PDB entry 2Z8V | X-ray diffraction, 2.35 A resolution | chains A and D

Chain A:
Molecule: Apical membrane antigen 1
Organism: Plasmodium falciparum
Notes: fragment: domain I, II
Reference sequence: Q7KQK5 (Q7KQK5_PLAF7); numbering as in UniProt (aligned over 104-438)
Amino-acid sequence (335 residues; each row starts with the number of its first residue):
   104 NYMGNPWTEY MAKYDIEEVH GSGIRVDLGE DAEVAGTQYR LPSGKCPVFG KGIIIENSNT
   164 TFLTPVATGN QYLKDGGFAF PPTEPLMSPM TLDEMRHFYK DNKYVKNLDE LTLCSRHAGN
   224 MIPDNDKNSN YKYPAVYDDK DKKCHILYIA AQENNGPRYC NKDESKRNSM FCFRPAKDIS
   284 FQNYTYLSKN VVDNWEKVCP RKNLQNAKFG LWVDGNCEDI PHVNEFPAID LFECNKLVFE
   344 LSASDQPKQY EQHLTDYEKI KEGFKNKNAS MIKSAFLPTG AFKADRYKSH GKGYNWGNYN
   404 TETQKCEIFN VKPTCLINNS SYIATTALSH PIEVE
Cystine bridges: Cys149-Cys302, Cys217-Cys247, Cys263-Cys275, Cys320-Cys418, Cys337-Cys409
Reported in the primary citation:
  - specificity-determining residues: Glu187, Met190, Phe201, Ile225 (proposed by the authors, not directly observed)

Chain D:
Molecule: New antigen receptor variable domain
Organism: Orectolobus maculatus
Reference sequence: Q6X1E6 (Q6X1E6_9CHON); residues 1-113 here = UniProt positions 1-113
Amino-acid sequence (116 residues; row label = number of the first residue in the row):
     1 AWVDQTPRTA TKETGESLTI NCVLRDASLE LKDTGWYRTK LGSTNEQSIS IGGRYVETVN
    61 KGSKSFSLRI SDLRVEDSGT YKCQAFYSLP LRDYNYSLLF RGEKGAGTAL TVKAAA
Differences from the reference sequence: engineered mutation Leu29 (Phe in Q6X1E6), Arg92 (Gly in Q6X1E6); expression tag (114-116)
Cystine bridges: Cys22-Cys83
Reported in the primary citation:
  - mutagenesis - G92R: increased binding to AMA1 W2mef
  - mutagenesis - P90L, G92R: increased binding to AMA1 3D7
  - mutagenesis - P90L/G92R: increased binding to W2mef and HB3
  - mutagenesis - G92R: increased binding to AMA1 HB3
  - mutagenesis - G92R/F100L: decreased binding to Apical membrane antigen 1 (chain A)

Interface between chain A and chain D:
Pairs across the interface (37):
  Thr171(A) - Tyr94(D)
  Asn173(A) - Asp93(D)
  Gln174(A) - Arg92(D)
  Pro185(A) - Leu91(D)
  Pro185(A) - Arg92(D)  hydrogen bond (backbone-backbone)
  Thr186(A) - Leu89(D)
  Thr186(A) - Pro90(D)
  Thr186(A) - Leu91(D)
  Thr186(A) - Arg92(D)
  Thr186(A) - Leu98(D)
  Glu187(A) - Pro90(D)  hydrogen bond (backbone-backbone)
  Glu187(A) - Arg92(D)
  Pro188(A) - Leu29(D)
  Met190(A) - Leu89(D)  hydrophobic
  Phe201(A) - Phe100(D)  hydrophobic
  Tyr202(A) - Phe100(D)
  Lys203(A) - Asp26(D)  salt bridge
  Asp204(A) - Ala1(D)  hydrogen bond (side chain-backbone)
  Asp204(A) - Trp2(D)
  Asp204(A) - Asp26(D)
  Asp204(A) - Glu103(D)
  Asn205(A) - Glu103(D)  hydrogen bond
  Gly222(A) - Arg101(D)  hydrogen bond (backbone-side chain)
  Asn223(A) - Leu99(D)
  Asn223(A) - Phe100(D)
  Asn223(A) - Arg101(D)  hydrogen bond (backbone-backbone)
  Met224(A) - Leu99(D)
  Met224(A) - Phe100(D)  hydrophobic
  Ile225(A) - Leu99(D)  hydrogen bond (backbone-backbone)
  Ile225(A) - Arg101(D)
  Asn228(A) - Ser97(D)
  Asn228(A) - Leu99(D)
  Lys230(A) - Asp33(D)
  Lys230(A) - Thr34(D)
  Lys230(A) - Gly35(D)
  Lys230(A) - Phe86(D)
  Lys235(A) - Arg101(D)
Other interface residues (no listed pair), chain A (26 interface residues in all): Gly172, Phe183, Pro184, His220, Ser232, Tyr234
Other interface residues (no listed pair), chain D (22 interface residues in all): Arg25, Tyr37
Interface features reported in the paper:
  - pairs named by the authors: Pro185(A)-Arg92(D), Glu187(A)-Arg92(D), Leu29(D)-Phe201(A), Tyr94(D)-Thr171(A), Tyr96(D)-Tyr251(A), Leu99(D)-Ile225(A), Phe100(D)-Met224(A), Phe100(D)-Phe201(A), Arg101(D)-Ile225(A), Glu103(D)-Asn205(A), Glu103(D)-Asp204(A)
  - interface residues, chain D: Trp2(D)

Summary:
26 residues of chain A face 22 of chain D across their interface, with 7 hydrogen bonds and 1 salt bridge.
Polar contacts include Lys203(A)-Asp26(D), Asp204(A)-Ala1(D) and Asn205(A)-Glu103(D). The authors report
contacts between Pro185(A) and Arg92(D), Glu187(A) and Arg92(D) and Leu29(D) and Phe201(A) among others. The
paper reports that P90L and G92R of chain D increase binding to AMA1 3D7; the interface residue Trp2(D); 4
substitutions were tested in all.
Here chain A is Apical membrane antigen 1 (Plasmodium falciparum) and chain D is New antigen receptor variable
domain (Orectolobus maculatus). Entry 2Z8V (Structure of an IgNAR-AMA1 complex) was determined by X-ray
diffraction (same publication as 2Z8W).
